1L1T - chains B and A of the 3 polymer chains in the assembly; structure by X-ray diffraction, 1.80 A resolution.

# Chain B
Molecule: 16-nt DNA strand
Sequence (16 nucleotides; numbered -1 to 14; the number before each row is that of its first residue; numbers below 1 keep their minus sign (DA-1 is residue -1)):
    -1 AGGTAGACCT GGACGC
Unresolved in the structure: -1 to 0, 13-14

# Chain A
Protein: MutM
Source organism: Geobacillus stearothermophilus
Amino-acid sequence (274 residues; row label = number of the first residue in the row):
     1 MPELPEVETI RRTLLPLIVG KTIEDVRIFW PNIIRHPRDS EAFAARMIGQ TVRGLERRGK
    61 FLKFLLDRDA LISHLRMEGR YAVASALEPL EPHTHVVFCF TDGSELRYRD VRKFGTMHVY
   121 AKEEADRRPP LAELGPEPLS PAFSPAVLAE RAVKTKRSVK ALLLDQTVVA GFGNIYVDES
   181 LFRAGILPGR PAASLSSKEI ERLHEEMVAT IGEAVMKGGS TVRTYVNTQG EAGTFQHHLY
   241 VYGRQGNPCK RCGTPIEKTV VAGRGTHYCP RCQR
Unresolved in the structure: 1, 221-234
Ion coordination: Zn2+: Cys249, Cys252, Cys269, Cys272

# Interface between chain B and chain A
Residue-residue contacts (11):
  DC6(B) - Phe114(A)  base contact
  DC7(B) - Trp30(A)  phosphate contact
  DC7(B) - Asn32(A)  phosphate contact
  DC7(B) - Arg112(A)  hydrogen bond to the base
  DC7(B) - Lys113(A)  phosphate contact
  DC7(B) - Phe114(A)  base contact
  DT8(B) - His93(A)  phosphate contact
  DT8(B) - Val111(A)  sugar contact
  DT8(B) - Arg112(A)  base contact
  DT8(B) - Lys113(A)  salt bridge to the phosphate
  DG9(B) - His93(A)  salt bridge to the phosphate

# Overview
Chain B and chain A form an interface of 4 and 7 residues respectively; the contacts include 1 hydrogen bond
and 2 salt bridges. Polar pairs include DC7(B)-Arg112(A), DT8(B)-Lys113(A) and DG9(B)-His93(A). Cys249(A),
Cys252(A), Cys269(A) and Cys272(A) form the Zn2+ site.
Here chain B is a 16-nt DNA strand and chain A is MutM (Geobacillus stearothermophilus). Entry 1L1T (MutM
(Fpg) Bound to Abasic-Site Containing DNA) was determined by X-ray diffraction, deposited together with 1L1Z,
1L2B, 1L2C and 1L2D.
